6V1A - chains A and B of the 5 polymer chains in the assembly; structure by X-ray diffraction, 2.29 A resolution.

# Chain A
Molecule: HLA class II histocompatibility antigen, DR alpha chain
From: Homo sapiens
Reference sequence: P01903 (DRA_HUMAN); residues 1-181 here correspond to UniProt positions 26-206 (UniProt number = residue number + 25)
Sequence (189 residues; row label = number of the first residue in the row):
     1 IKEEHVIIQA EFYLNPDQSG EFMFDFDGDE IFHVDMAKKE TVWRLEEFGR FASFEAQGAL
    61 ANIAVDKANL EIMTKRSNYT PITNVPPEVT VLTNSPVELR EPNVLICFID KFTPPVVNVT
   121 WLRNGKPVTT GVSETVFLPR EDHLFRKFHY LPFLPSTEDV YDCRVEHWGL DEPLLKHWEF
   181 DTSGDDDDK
Not modelled in the structure: 1, 182-189
Sequence notes: expression tag (182-189)
Swiss-Prot annotation at these positions:
  - region: E179 to D181 (Connecting peptide)
  - site: Q9 (Self- and pathogen-derived peptide antigen), G49 (Self-peptide antigen), F51 (Self- and pathogen-derived peptide antigen), A52 (Self-peptide antigen), S53 (Self- and pathogen-derived peptide antigen), E55 (Pathogen-derived peptide antigen), N62 (Self- and pathogen-derived peptide antigen), N69 (Pathogen-derived peptide antigen), R76 (Self- and pathogen-derived peptide antigen)
  - glycosylation (N-linked (GlcNAc...) asparagine): N78, N118
Cystine bridges: C107-C163
Glycans and other covalent adducts: N-acetylglucosamine (NAG) linked to N78, N118

# Chain B
Molecule: HLA class II histocompatibility antigen, DRB1-4 beta chain
From: Homo sapiens
Reference sequence: P13760 (2B14_HUMAN); residues 1-190 here correspond to UniProt positions 30-219 (UniProt number = residue number + 29)
Sequence (198 residues; row label = number of the first residue in the row):
     1 GDTRPRFLEQ VKHECHFFNG TERVRFLDRY FYHQEEYVRF DSDVGEYRAV TELGRPDAEY
    61 WNSQKDLLEQ KRAAVDTYCR HNYGVGESFT VQRRVYPEVT VYPAKTQPLQ HHNLLVCSVN
   121 GFYPGSIEVR WFRNGQEEKT GVVSTGLIQN GDWTFQTLVM LETVPRSGEV YTCQVEHPSL
   181 TSPLTVEWRA TGGDDDDK
Not modelled in the structure: 1, 107-115, 164-168, 189-198
Sequence notes: expression tag (191-198)
Cystine bridges: C15-C79, C117-C173
Glycans and other covalent adducts: N-acetylglucosamine (NAG) linked to N19

# Interface between chain A and chain B
Residue-residue contacts (120):
  K2(A) - N19(B)
  E3(A) - F17(B)
  E3(A) - F18(B)
  E3(A) - N19(B)  hydrogen bond (backbone-backbone)
  E3(A) - G20(B)  hydrogen bond (backbone-backbone)
  E3(A) - V91(B)
  E3(A) - R94(B)  salt bridge
  E4(A) - F17(B)
  E4(A) - F18(B)
  H5(A) - H16(B)
  H5(A) - F17(B)  hydrogen bond (backbone-backbone)
  H5(A) - Y83(B)
  H5(A) - V91(B)
  V6(A) - C15(B)
  V6(A) - H16(B)
  I7(A) - H13(B)
  I7(A) - E14(B)
  I7(A) - C15(B)  hydrogen bond (backbone-backbone)
  I7(A) - F17(B)  hydrophobic
  I8(A) - H13(B)
  I8(A) - E14(B)
  Q9(A) - V11(B)
  Q9(A) - K12(B)
  Q9(A) - H13(B)  hydrogen bond (backbone-backbone)
  Q9(A) - Y78(B)  hydrogen bond
  A10(A) - V11(B)
  E11(A) - Q10(B)
  E11(A) - V11(B)  hydrogen bond (backbone-backbone)
  E11(A) - H13(B)  salt bridge
  F12(A) - L8(B)  hydrophobic
  F12(A) - E9(B)
  F12(A) - Q10(B)
  Y13(A) - F7(B)
  Y13(A) - L8(B)
  Y13(A) - E9(B)  hydrogen bond (backbone-backbone)
  L14(A) - R6(B)
  L14(A) - F7(B)
  N15(A) - R6(B)
  N15(A) - F7(B)  hydrogen bond (backbone-backbone)
  P16(A) - R4(B)
  P16(A) - P5(B)
  P16(A) - R6(B)
  D17(A) - R6(B)  salt bridge
  F24(A) - Y78(B)
  F24(A) - N82(B)
  F26(A) - T90(B)
  F26(A) - V91(B)  hydrophobic
  F26(A) - Y123(B)
  F26(A) - W153(B)  hydrophobic
  D27(A) - Q149(B)  hydrogen bond (backbone-side chain)
  G28(A) - Q149(B)  hydrogen bond (backbone-side chain)
  D29(A) - Y123(B)
  D29(A) - Q149(B)  hydrogen bond
  D29(A) - W153(B)  hydrogen bond (side chain-backbone)
  E30(A) - W153(B)  hydrogen bond (backbone-side chain)
  I31(A) - W153(B)  hydrophobic
  R44(A) - G151(B)  hydrogen bond (side chain-backbone)
  R44(A) - D152(B)
  R44(A) - W153(B)
  L45(A) - R93(B)
  L45(A) - W153(B)
  F48(A) - F89(B)  hydrophobic
  F48(A) - W153(B)
  F51(A) - F89(B)  hydrophobic
  A52(A) - V85(B)  hydrophobic
  A52(A) - F89(B)  hydrophobic
  D66(A) - E9(B)
  D66(A) - V11(B)
  L70(A) - F7(B)
  L70(A) - L8(B)
  L70(A) - E9(B)
  L70(A) - Y32(B)  hydrophobic
  M73(A) - E9(B)
  M73(A) - Y32(B)  hydrophobic
  M73(A) - Y37(B)  hydrophobic
  M73(A) - L53(B)  hydrophobic
  T74(A) - F7(B)
  T74(A) - Y32(B)
  R76(A) - L53(B)  hydrogen bond (side chain-backbone)
  R76(A) - P56(B)
  R76(A) - D57(B)  salt bridge
  S77(A) - Y32(B)  hydrogen bond
  Y79(A) - F7(B)
  T80(A) - F7(B)
  T80(A) - Y32(B)  hydrogen bond (backbone-side chain)
  T80(A) - H33(B)  hydrogen bond (backbone-side chain)
  P81(A) - P5(B)  hydrophobic
  P81(A) - R6(B)
  P81(A) - F7(B)  hydrophobic
  P81(A) - H33(B)
  I82(A) - R6(B)  hydrogen bond (backbone-backbone)
  I82(A) - H33(B)  hydrogen bond (backbone-side chain)
  L92(A) - Q156(B)
  T93(A) - Q156(B)  hydrogen bond (backbone-side chain)
  N94(A) - N120(B)
  N94(A) - N150(B)
  N94(A) - Q156(B)
  S95(A) - N120(B)
  P96(A) - T100(B)
  P96(A) - S118(B)
  P96(A) - N120(B)
  T113(A) - L8(B)
  T113(A) - Q34(B)
  P139(A) - K12(B)
  R140(A) - K12(B)  hydrogen bond (backbone-side chain)
  H143(A) - Q10(B)  hydrogen bond (backbone-side chain)
  H143(A) - K12(B)  hydrogen bond
  H143(A) - R29(B)
  H143(A) - F31(B)
  H143(A) - Q34(B)
  L144(A) - Q34(B)
  F145(A) - L8(B)  hydrophobic
  F145(A) - Q10(B)
  F148(A) - Q149(B)
  F148(A) - N150(B)
  F148(A) - G151(B)
  Y150(A) - N150(B)  hydrogen bond (side chain-backbone)
  Y150(A) - G151(B)
  Y150(A) - D152(B)
  W168(A) - R6(B)
Also at the interface, not in a pair above, chain A (61 interface residues in all): N62, N69, T83, V85, I106, P114, P115, D142, R146
Also at the interface, not in a pair above, chain B (49 interface residues in all): Y30, G54, I148, F155

# Overview
61 residues of chain A and 49 residues of chain B are in contact, with 26 hydrogen bonds and 4 salt bridges.
Polar contacts include E3(A)-R94(B), E11(A)-H13(B) and D17(A)-R6(B).
Here chain A is HLA class II histocompatibility antigen, DR alpha chain and chain B is HLA class II
histocompatibility antigen, DRB1-4 beta chain, both from Homo sapiens. Entry 6V1A (immune receptor complex)
was determined by X-ray diffraction, deposited together with 6V0Y, 6V13, 6V15, 6V18 and 6V19.
